Entry 7UUM (X-ray diffraction, 2.74 A resolution); this record covers chain A.

# Chain A
Name: Aminocyclitol acetyltransferase ApmA
From: Staphylococcus aureus
Reference sequence: A0A1D0AST6 (A0A1D0AST6_STAAU); numbering as in UniProt (aligned over 1-274)
Amino-acid sequence (276 residues; numbered -1 to 274; the number before each row is that of its first residue; numbers below 1 keep their minus sign (Gln-1 is residue -1)):
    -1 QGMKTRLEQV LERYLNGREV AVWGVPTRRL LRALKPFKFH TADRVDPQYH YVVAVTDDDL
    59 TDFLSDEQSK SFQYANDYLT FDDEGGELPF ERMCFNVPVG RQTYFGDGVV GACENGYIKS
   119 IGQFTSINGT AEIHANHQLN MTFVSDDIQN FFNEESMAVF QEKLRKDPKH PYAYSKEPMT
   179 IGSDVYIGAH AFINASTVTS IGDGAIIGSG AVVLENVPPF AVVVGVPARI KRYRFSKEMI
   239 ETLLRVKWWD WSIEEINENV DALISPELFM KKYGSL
Unresolved in the structure: 273-274
Sequence notes: expression tag (-1 to 0)
Ligand contacts:
  - coenzyme A (COA): Asn126, His132, Ala133, Asn134, His135, Leu137, Lys167, Tyr184, Ile185, Gly186, Ala187, Phe190, Asn192, Ile204, Gly206, Ser207, Val210, Leu212, Val220, Val222, Val224, Pro225, Arg227, Lys229, Arg230
  - paromomycin (PAR): Thr59, Glu85, Tyr102, Asp105, Gly109, Glu112, Asn113, Tyr115, Asn126, Gly127, His132, His135, Asp144, Asp145, Tyr170

# Overview
Ligands of chain A: coenzyme A and paromomycin.
Chain A is Aminocyclitol acetyltransferase ApmA (Staphylococcus aureus); the structure, Crystal structure of
aminoglycoside resistance enzyme ApmA, complex with paromomycin and coenzyme A, was determined by X-ray
diffraction together with 7UUJ, 7UUK, 7UUL, 7UUN and 7UUO from the same study.
